PDB entry 8FZC | electron microscopy, 5.50 A resolution (low resolution: residue-level contacts below are approximate; hydrogen-bond / salt-bridge calls are withheld) | chains B and C of the 3 polymer chains in the assembly

== Chain B (and C) ==
Name: Spacer peptide 2
Source organism: Human immunodeficiency virus type 2 (ISOLATE ROD)
Notes: chain C of this document is another copy of the same molecule, construct and numbering; everything in this record applies to it too
UniProt: P04590 (GAG_HV2RO); residues 150-373 here = UniProt positions 150-373
Amino-acid sequence (224 residues; row label = number of the first residue in the row):
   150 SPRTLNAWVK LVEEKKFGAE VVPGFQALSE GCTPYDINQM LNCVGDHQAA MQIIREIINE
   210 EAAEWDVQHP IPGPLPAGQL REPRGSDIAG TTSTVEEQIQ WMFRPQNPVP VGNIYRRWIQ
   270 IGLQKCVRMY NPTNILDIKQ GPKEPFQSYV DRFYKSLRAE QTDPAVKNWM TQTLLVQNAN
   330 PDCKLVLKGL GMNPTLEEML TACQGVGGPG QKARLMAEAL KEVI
Curated features (UniProtKB/Swiss-Prot):
  - region: Asn191 to Gln228 (Interaction with host PPIA/CYPA and NUP153), Pro219 to Ala226 (PPIA/CYPA-binding loop)
  - site: Met365, Ala366 (Cleavage)
  - modified residue: Ser150 (Phosphoserine)

== Interface between chain B and chain C ==
Contacting residue pairs (28; chain B residue first):
  Glu213(B) - Asn191(C)
  Gln217(B) - Tyr184(C)
  Gln217(B) - Gln188(C)
  Pro219(B) - Thr243(C)
  Val276(B) - Arg307(C)
  Arg277(B) - Arg307(C)
  Arg277(B) - Gln310(C)
  Met278(B) - Arg307(C)
  Tyr279(B) - Arg307(C)
  Asn280(B) - Arg307(C)
  Lys288(B) - Thr350(C)
  Lys288(B) - Gln353(C)
  Gln289(B) - Gln353(C)
  Gly290(B) - Gln296(C)
  Gly290(B) - Gln353(C)
  Pro291(B) - Gln296(C)
  Pro291(B) - Gln353(C)
  Lys292(B) - Gly356(C)
  Lys292(B) - Gly357(C)
  Ala328(B) - Gln353(C)
  Asn329(B) - Gln353(C)
  Pro330(B) - Gln353(C)
  Asp331(B) - Pro358(C)
  Lys361(B) - Pro358(C)
  Leu364(B) - Pro358(C)
  Ala368(B) - Ala362(C)
  Leu369(B) - Met365(C)
  Val372(B) - Ala366(C)
Other interface residues (no listed pair), chain B (24 interface residues in all): Gln326, Asn327
Other interface residues (no listed pair), chain C (19 interface residues in all): Lys304, Val355, Leu369, Ile373

== Overview ==
Chain B and chain C form an interface of 24 and 19 residues respectively.
Chain B and chain C are both Spacer peptide 2 (Human immunodeficiency virus type 2 (ISOLATE ROD)); the
structure, HIV-2 Gag Capsid from Immature Virus-like Particles, was determined by electron microscopy (same
publication as 7TV2).
